Entry 5W9I (electron microscopy, 3.60 A resolution); this record covers chains E and F of the 12 polymer chains in the assembly.

[Chain E (and F)]
Protein: Spike glycoprotein
Source organism: Middle East respiratory syndrome-related coronavirus
Notes: chain F of this document is another copy of the same molecule, construct and numbering; everything in this record applies to it too
UniProtKB: W5ZZF5 (W5ZZF5_9BETC); residue numbers follow UniProt; this construct covers 1-1291
Amino-acid sequence (1329 residues; row label = number of the first residue in the row):
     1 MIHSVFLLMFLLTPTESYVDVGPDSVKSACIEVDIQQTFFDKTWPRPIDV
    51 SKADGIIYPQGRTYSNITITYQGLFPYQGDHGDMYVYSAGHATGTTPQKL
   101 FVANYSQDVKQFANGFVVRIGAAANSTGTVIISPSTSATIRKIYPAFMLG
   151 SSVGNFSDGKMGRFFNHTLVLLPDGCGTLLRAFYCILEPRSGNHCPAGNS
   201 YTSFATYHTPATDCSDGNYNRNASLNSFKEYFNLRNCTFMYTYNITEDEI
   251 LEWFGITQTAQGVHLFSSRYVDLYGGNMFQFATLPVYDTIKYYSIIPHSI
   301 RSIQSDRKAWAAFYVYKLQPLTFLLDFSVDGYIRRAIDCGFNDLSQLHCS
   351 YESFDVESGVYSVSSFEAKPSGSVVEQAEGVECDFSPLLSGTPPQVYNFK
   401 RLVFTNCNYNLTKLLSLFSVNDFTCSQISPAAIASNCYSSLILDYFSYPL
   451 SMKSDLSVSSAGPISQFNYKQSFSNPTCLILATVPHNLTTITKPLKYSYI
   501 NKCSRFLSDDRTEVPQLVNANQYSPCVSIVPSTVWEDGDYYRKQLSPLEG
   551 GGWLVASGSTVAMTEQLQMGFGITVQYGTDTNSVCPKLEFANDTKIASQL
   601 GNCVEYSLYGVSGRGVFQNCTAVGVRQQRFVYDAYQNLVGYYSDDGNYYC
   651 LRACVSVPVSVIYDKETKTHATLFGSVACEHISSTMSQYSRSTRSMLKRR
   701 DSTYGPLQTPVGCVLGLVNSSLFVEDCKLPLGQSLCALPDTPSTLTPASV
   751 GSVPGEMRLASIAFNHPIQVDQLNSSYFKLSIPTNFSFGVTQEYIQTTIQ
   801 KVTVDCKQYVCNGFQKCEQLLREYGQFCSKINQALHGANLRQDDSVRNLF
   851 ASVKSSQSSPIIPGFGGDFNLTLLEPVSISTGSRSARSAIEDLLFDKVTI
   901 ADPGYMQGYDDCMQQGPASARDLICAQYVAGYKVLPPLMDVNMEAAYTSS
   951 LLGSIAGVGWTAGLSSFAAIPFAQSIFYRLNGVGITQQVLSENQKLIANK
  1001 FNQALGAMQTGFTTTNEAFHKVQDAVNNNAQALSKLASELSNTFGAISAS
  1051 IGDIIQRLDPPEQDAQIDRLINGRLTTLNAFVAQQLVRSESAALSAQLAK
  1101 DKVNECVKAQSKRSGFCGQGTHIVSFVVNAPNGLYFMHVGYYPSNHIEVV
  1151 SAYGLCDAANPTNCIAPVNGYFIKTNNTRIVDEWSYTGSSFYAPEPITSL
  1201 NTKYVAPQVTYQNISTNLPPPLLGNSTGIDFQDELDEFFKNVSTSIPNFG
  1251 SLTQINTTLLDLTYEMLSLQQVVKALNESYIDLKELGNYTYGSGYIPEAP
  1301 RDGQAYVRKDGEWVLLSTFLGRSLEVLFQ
Unresolved in the structure: 1-752, 878-885, 1224-1329 (chain F: 1-17, 380-592, 744-1329)
Sequence notes: conflict Phe506 (Leu in W5ZZF5), Ala748 (Arg in W5ZZF5), Gly751 (Arg in W5ZZF5); engineered mutation Pro1060 (Val in W5ZZF5), Pro1061 (Leu in W5ZZF5); expression tag (1292-1329)
Disulfide bonds: Cys806-Cys828, Cys811-Cys817, Cys912-Cys925, Cys1156-Cys1164
Covalently attached groups: N-acetylglucosamine (NAG) linked to Asn774, Asn785, Asn870, Asn1176, Asn1213
What the authors report for this chain:
  - mutagenesis - V1060P/L1061P (>50-fold): increased expression
  - post-translational modification sites: Asn1176

[How chain E and chain F interact]
Residue-residue contacts - 52 pairs, chain E then chain F:
  Val753(E) - Arg700(F)
  Pro754(E) - Arg700(F)  hydrogen bond (backbone-side chain)
  Pro754(E) - Asp740(F)
  Gly755(E) - Arg700(F)
  Gly755(E) - Asp740(F)  hydrogen bond (backbone-side chain)
  Glu756(E) - Arg700(F)
  Glu756(E) - Tyr704(F)  hydrogen bond
  Glu756(E) - Val718(F)
  Glu756(E) - Asp740(F)
  Met757(E) - Ile662(F)  hydrophobic
  Met757(E) - Thr669(F)
  Met757(E) - Ala671(F)  hydrophobic
  Met757(E) - Gly716(F)
  Met757(E) - Leu717(F)
  Met757(E) - Val718(F)
  Met757(E) - Leu729(F)  hydrophobic
  Met757(E) - Ala737(F)
  Met757(E) - Leu738(F)
  Met757(E) - Pro739(F)  hydrophobic
  Arg758(E) - Leu717(F)  hydrogen bond (backbone-backbone)
  Arg758(E) - Val718(F)
  Arg758(E) - Ser720(F)
  Arg758(E) - Leu722(F)
  Arg758(E) - Cys736(F)
  Arg758(E) - Ala737(F)
  Arg758(E) - Leu738(F)  hydrogen bond (backbone-backbone)
  Arg758(E) - Pro739(F)  hydrogen bond (side chain-backbone)
  Arg758(E) - Asp740(F)  salt bridge
  Arg758(E) - Thr741(F)
  Leu759(E) - Thr709(F)
  Leu759(E) - Leu717(F)  hydrogen bond (backbone-backbone)
  Leu759(E) - Val718(F)  hydrogen bond (backbone-backbone)
  Leu759(E) - Ser720(F)  hydrogen bond (backbone-side chain)
  Leu759(E) - Ser721(F)
  Leu759(E) - Cys736(F)
  Ala760(E) - Leu722(F)
  Ala760(E) - Ser734(F)
  Ala760(E) - Leu735(F)
  Ala760(E) - Cys736(F)  hydrogen bond (backbone-backbone)
  Ala760(E) - Leu738(F)  hydrophobic
  Ser761(E) - Leu722(F)  hydrogen bond (backbone-backbone)
  Ser761(E) - Phe723(F)
  Ser761(E) - Val724(F)  hydrogen bond (backbone-backbone)
  Ser761(E) - Ser734(F)
  Ile762(E) - Val724(F)
  Ile762(E) - Glu725(F)
  Ile762(E) - Gln733(F)
  Ile762(E) - Ser734(F)  hydrogen bond (backbone-backbone)
  Ile762(E) - Leu735(F)
  Ile762(E) - Cys736(F)  hydrophobic
  Ala763(E) - Val724(F)  hydrogen bond (backbone-backbone)
  Ala763(E) - Glu725(F)
Other interface residues (no listed pair), chain F (28 interface residues in all): Thr667, Leu707, Leu731

[In short]
The interface between chain E and chain F involves 11 residues on one side and 28 on the other, with 14
hydrogen bonds and 1 salt bridge. Polar contacts include Arg758(E)-Asp740(F), Pro754(E)-Arg700(F) and
Gly755(E)-Asp740(F). From the paper: V1060P/L1061P of chain E increase expression; a modification site at
Asn1176(E).
Chain E and chain F are both Spike glycoprotein (Middle East respiratory syndrome-related coronavirus); the
structure, MERS S ectodomain trimer in complex with variable domain of neutralizing antibody G4, was
determined by electron microscopy (same publication as 5VZR, 5W9H, 5W9J, 5W9K, 5W9L, 5W9M and 3 further
entries).
